PDB entry 4LTQ | X-ray diffraction, 5.50 A resolution (low resolution: residue-level contacts below are approximate; hydrogen-bond / salt-bridge calls are withheld) | chains B and C of the 4 polymer chains in the assembly

== Chain B (and C) ==
Molecule: Ion transport protein
Source organism: Alkalilimnicola ehrlichii
Notes: fragment: Pore and cytoplasmic domains; chain C of this document is another copy of the same molecule, construct and numbering; everything in this record applies to it too
UniProt: Q0ABW0 (Q0ABW0_ALHEH); residue numbers follow UniProt; this construct covers 143-288
Chain sequence (152 residues; numbered 137 to 288; the number before each row is that of its first residue):
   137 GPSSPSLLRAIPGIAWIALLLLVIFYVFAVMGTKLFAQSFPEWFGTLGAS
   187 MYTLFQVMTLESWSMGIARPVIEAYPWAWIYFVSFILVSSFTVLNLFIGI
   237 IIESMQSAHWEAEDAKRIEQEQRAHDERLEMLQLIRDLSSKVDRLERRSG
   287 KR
Unresolved in the structure: 137-149, 286-288
Sequence notes: expression tag (137-142)

== Interface between chain B and chain C ==
Pairs across the interface (52; chain B residue first):
  Glu-178(B) with Arg-205(C)
  Trp-179(B) with Arg-205(C)
  Tyr-188(B) with Trp-199(C); Ser-200(C); Ala-204(C); Ile-208(C); Trp-215(C); Val-219(C)
  Thr-189(B) with Arg-205(C)
  Phe-191(B) with Trp-199(C); Val-219(C); Ile-222(C); Leu-223(C)
  Gln-192(B) with Trp-199(C); Ser-200(C); Met-201(C); Arg-205(C)
  Thr-195(B) with Leu-196(C); Trp-199(C)
  Glu-197(B) with Ser-198(C); Trp-199(C); Ser-200(C); Met-201(C)
  Ser-198(B) with Met-201(C)
  Gly-202(B) with Met-201(C)
  Ile-203(B) with Arg-205(C)
  Phe-233(B) with Leu-230(C); Phe-233(C)
  Ile-236(B) with Leu-230(C); Ile-234(C)
  Ile-237(B) with Ile-234(C)
  Ser-240(B) with Ile-238(C)
  Met-241(B) with Ile-238(C); Met-241(C)
  Glu-263(B) with His-261(C); Arg-264(C)
  Glu-266(B) with Leu-268(C); Arg-272(C)
  Met-267(B) with Met-267(C); Leu-268(C); Ile-271(C)
  Leu-270(B) with Arg-272(C); Ser-275(C)
  Ile-271(B) with Ile-271(C)
  Leu-274(B) with Leu-274(C); Ser-275(C); Val-278(C)
  Lys-277(B) with Val-278(C)
  Val-278(B) with Val-278(C)
  Arg-280(B) with Glu-282(C)
  Leu-281(B) with Leu-281(C); Glu-282(C)
Interface residues without a listed pair, chain B (28 interface residues in all): Glu-249, Arg-284
Interface residues without a listed pair, chain C (33 interface residues in all): Gly-202, Glu-209, Ile-237, Asp-250, Leu-265

== Summary ==
The interface between chain B and chain C involves 28 residues on one side and 33 on the other.
Chain B and chain C are both Ion transport protein (Alkalilimnicola ehrlichii); the structure, Bacterial
sodium channel in low calcium, P42 space group, was determined by X-ray diffraction (same publication as 4LTO,
4LTP and 4LTR).
